Entry 5DA5 (X-ray diffraction, 2.06 A resolution); this record covers chains F and G of the 10 polymer chains in the assembly.

# Chain F (and G)
Protein: Rru_A0973
Source organism: Rhodospirillum rubrum
Notes: chain G of this document is another copy of the same molecule, construct and numbering; everything in this record applies to it too
Reference sequence: Q2RVS1 (Q2RVS1_RHORT); residues 1-96 here = UniProt positions 1-96
Sequence (116 residues; row label = number of the first residue in the row):
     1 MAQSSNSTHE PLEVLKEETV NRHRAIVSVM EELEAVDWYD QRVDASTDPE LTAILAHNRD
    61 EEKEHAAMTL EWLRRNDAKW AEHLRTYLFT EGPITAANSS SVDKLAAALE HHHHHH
Unresolved in the structure: 1-6, 98-116
Sequence notes: expression tag (97-116)
Bound ions: Ca2+ site 1: Glu31, Glu34 (shared with 2 residues of chain H); Fe ion site 1: Glu32, Glu62, His65 (together with glycolic acid) (shared with 1 residue of chain H); Ca2+ site 2 near Asp44 (its only coordinating residue here); Fe ion site 2: Glu62 (together with glycolic acid) (shared with 3 residues of chain H)
Small-molecule neighbours: glycolic acid (GOA): Glu31, Glu32, Ala35, Glu62
UniProt features mapped onto this chain:
  - binding site (Ca(2+)): Glu31, Glu34
  - binding site (Fe cation): Glu32, Glu62, His65
  - mutagenesis: Glu31 to Glu34 (Wild-type oligomerization. Increased ferroxidase activity), Glu31 (E31A: Altered oligomeric state in solution (decamers, tetramers and dimers), partial liganding of metal at this site. Increased ferroxidase activity, alone and encapsulated), Glu32 (E32A: Forms decamers in the absence of Fe(2+), no bound metal ions, 40% ferroxidase activity), Glu34 (E34A: Altered oligomeric state in solution (decamers and dimers), no metal ligand at this site. Increased ferroxidase activity, alone and encapsulated), Trp38 (W38A/G: Less stable oligomerization, cannot obtain crystals. Increased ferroxidase activity, alone and encapsulated), Glu62 (E62A: Forms decamers in the absence of Fe(2+), binds 1 Ca(2+) via E-34, loss of ferroxidase activity), His65 (H65A: No longer forms decamers in solution, a minor dimeric form is observed, binds 3 Ca(2+), 55% ferroxidase activity)
Reported in the primary citation:
  - mutagenesis - E32A (40%-55%), H65A (40%-55%): decreased catalytic activity
  - mutagenesis - E62A: abolished catalytic activity

# How chain F and chain G interact
Residue-residue contacts (7):
  Ser7(F) - His9(G)  hydrogen bond (side chain-backbone)
  Leu12(F) - Pro11(G)  hydrophobic
  Arg24(F) - Glu10(G)  salt bridge
  Ala53(F) - Thr95(G)
  Ile54(F) - Ile94(G)  hydrophobic
  Ile54(F) - Thr95(G)
  His57(F) - Thr95(G)

# Summary
6 residues of chain F face 5 of chain G across their interface; the contacts include 1 hydrogen bond and 1
salt bridge. Polar contacts include Arg24(F)-Glu10(G) and Ser7(F)-His9(G). Bound to chain F: glycolic acid.
From the paper: E32A and H65A of chain F reduce catalytic activity; E62A of chain F abolishes catalytic
activity.
Chain F and chain G are both Rru_A0973 (Rhodospirillum rubrum); the structure, Crystal structure of
Rhodospirillum rubrum Rru_A0973, was determined by X-ray diffraction (same publication as 5L89, 5L8B and
5L8G).
